PDB entry 1S5C | X-ray diffraction, 2.50 A resolution | chains A and G of the 6 polymer chains in the assembly

== Chain A ==
Molecule: Cholera enterotoxin, A chain
Organism: Vibrio cholerae
Notes: EC 2.4.2.36
UniProtKB: P01555 (CHTA_VIBCH); residues 1-240 here correspond to UniProt positions 19-258 (UniProt number = residue number + 18)
Chain sequence (240 residues; row label = number of the first residue in the row):
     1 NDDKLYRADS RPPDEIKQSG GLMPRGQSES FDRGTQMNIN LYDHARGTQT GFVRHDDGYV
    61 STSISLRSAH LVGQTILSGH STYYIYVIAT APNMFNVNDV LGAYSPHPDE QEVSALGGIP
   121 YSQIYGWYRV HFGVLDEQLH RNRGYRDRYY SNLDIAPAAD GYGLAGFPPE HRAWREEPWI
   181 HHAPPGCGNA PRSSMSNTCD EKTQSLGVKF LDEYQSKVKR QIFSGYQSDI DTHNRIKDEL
Disordered / not traced: 26-36, 50, 190-195, 235-240
Disulfides: Cys187-Cys199
Differences from the reference sequence: engineered mutation Ser30 (Tyr in P01555)
Bound ions: Na+: Asn1, Thr90, Tyr150, Leu153
UniProt features mapped onto this chain:
  - active site: Glu112
  - binding site (NAD(+)): Arg7 to Ser10, Met23 to Arg25

== Chain G ==
Molecule: cholera enterotoxin B-subunit
Organism: Vibrio cholerae
UniProtKB: P01556 (CHTB_VIBCH); residues 1-103 here correspond to UniProt positions 22-124 (UniProt number = residue number + 21)
Chain sequence (103 residues; row label = number of the first residue in the row):
     1 TPQNITDLCA EYHNTQIHTL NDKIFSYTES LAGKREMAII TFKNGATFQV EVPGSQHIDS
    61 QKKAIERMKD TLRIAYLTEA KVEKLCVWNN KTPHAIAAIS MAN
Disulfides: Cys9-Cys86

== How chain A and chain G interact ==
Residue-residue contacts (18):
  Arg146(A) with Thr78(G), hydrogen bond (side chain-backbone); Glu79(G)
  Asp147(A) with Lys23(G), salt bridge; Glu79(G), hydrogen bond (backbone-side chain)
  Arg148(A) with Tyr76(G), hydrogen bond (side chain-backbone); Glu79(G), hydrogen bond (backbone-side chain)
  Tyr149(A) with Glu79(G), hydrogen bond (backbone-side chain)
  Gly225(A) with Ile74(G); Thr78(G)
  Tyr226(A) with Ile74(G)
  Ser228(A) with Arg73(G), hydrogen bond (backbone-side chain); Ile74(G)
  Asp229(A) with Asp70(G); Arg73(G); Ile74(G)
  Ile230(A) with Arg73(G), hydrogen bond (backbone-side chain)
  Asp231(A) with Glu66(G); Asp70(G)
Other interface residues (no listed pair), chain A (12 interface residues in all): Arg143, Gln221
Other interface residues (no listed pair), chain G (11 interface residues in all): Ile24, Leu77, Asn103

== Overview ==
12 residues of chain A and 11 residues of chain G are in contact, with 7 hydrogen bonds and 1 salt bridge.
Polar contacts include Asp147(A)-Lys23(G), Arg146(A)-Thr78(G) and Asp147(A)-Glu79(G). From UniProt:
active-site residue Glu112(A) and 7 NAD+-binding residues on chain A.
Here chain A is Cholera enterotoxin, A chain and chain G is cholera enterotoxin B-subunit, both from Vibrio
cholerae. Entry 1S5C (Cholera holotoxin with an A-subunit Y30S mutation, Crystal form 1) was determined by
X-ray diffraction (same publication as 1S5B, 1S5D, 1S5E and 1S5F).
